7COQ - chains C and F of the 6 polymer chains in the assembly; structure by X-ray diffraction, 3.44 A resolution.

Chain C:
Name: V-type sodium ATPase catalytic subunit A
Source organism: Enterococcus hirae ATCC 9790
Notes: EC 7.2.2.1
UniProtKB: Q08636 (NTPA_ENTHA); numbering as in UniProt (aligned over 1-593)
Sequence (596 residues; numbered -2 to 593; the number before each row is that of its first residue; numbers below 1 keep their minus sign (Ser-2 is residue -2)):
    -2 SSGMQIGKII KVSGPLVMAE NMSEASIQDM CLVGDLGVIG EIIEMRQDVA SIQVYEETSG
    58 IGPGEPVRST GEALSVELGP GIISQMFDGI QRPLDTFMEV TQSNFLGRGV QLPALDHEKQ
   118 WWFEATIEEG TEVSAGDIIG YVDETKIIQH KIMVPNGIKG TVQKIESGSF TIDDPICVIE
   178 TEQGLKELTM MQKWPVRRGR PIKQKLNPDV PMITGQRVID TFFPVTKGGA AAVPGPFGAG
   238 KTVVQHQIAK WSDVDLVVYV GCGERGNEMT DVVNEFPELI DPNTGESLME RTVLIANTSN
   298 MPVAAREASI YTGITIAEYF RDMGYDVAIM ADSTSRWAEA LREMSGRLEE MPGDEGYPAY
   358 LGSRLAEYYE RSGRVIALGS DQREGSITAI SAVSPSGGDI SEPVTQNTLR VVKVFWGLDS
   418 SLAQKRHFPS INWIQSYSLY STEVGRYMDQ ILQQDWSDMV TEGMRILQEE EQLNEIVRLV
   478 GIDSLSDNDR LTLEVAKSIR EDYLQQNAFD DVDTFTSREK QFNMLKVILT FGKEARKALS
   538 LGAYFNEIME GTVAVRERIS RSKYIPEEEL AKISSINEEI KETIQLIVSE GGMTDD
Disordered / not traced: -2 to 0, 585-593
Sequence notes: expression tag (-2 to 0)
Ion coordination: Mg2+: Thr239, Glu261, Glu265 (together with AMP-PNP)
Small-molecule neighbours: AMP-PNP (ANP; phosphoaminophosphonic acid-adenylate ester): Pro233, Phe234, Gly235, Ala236, Gly237, Lys238, Thr239, Val240, Glu261, Arg262, Glu265, Ser391, Phe425, Pro426, Gln503, Asn504, Ala505, Phe506
UniProt features mapped onto this chain:
  - binding site (ATP): Gly232 to Thr239

Chain F:
Name: V-type sodium ATPase subunit B
Source organism: Enterococcus hirae ATCC 9790
UniProtKB: Q08637 (NTPB_ENTHA); residues 1-458 here = UniProt positions 1-458
Sequence (458 residues; row label = number of the first residue in the row):
     1 MIKEYRTIKE VVGPLMAVEK VSGVKYEELI EVRMQNGEIR RGQVLEVQED KAMVQIFEGT
    61 SGINLKNSSV RFLGHPLQLG VSEDMIGRVF DGLGRPKDNG PEILPEKYLD INGEVINPIA
   121 RDYPDEFIQT GISAIDHLNT LVRGQKLPVF GPPGAGKSAL AAQIARQATV LDSSDDFAVV
   181 FAAIGITFEE AEFFMEDFRQ TGAIDRSVMF MNLANDPAIE RIATPRMALT AAEYLAYEKG
   241 MHVLVIMEDM TNYAEALREI SAARREVPGR RGYPGYLYTN LATLFERAGR IRGLKGSVTQ
   301 IPILTMPEDD KTHPIPDLTG YITEGQIILT RELYKSGISP PIDVLPSLSR LKDKGTGAGK
   361 TREDHAATMN QLFAAYAQGK QAKELAVVLG ESALSDIDKI YAKFAERFEN EYVNQGFYTN
   421 RTITETLDLG WELLAMLPRT ELKRIKDDLL DKYLPEGK
Disordered / not traced: 1, 447-458
Sequence notes: engineered mutation Gly151 (Ser in Q08637), Pro152 (Gly in Q08637), Pro153 (Ser in Q08637), Ala155 (Leu in Q08637), Gly156 (Pro in Q08637), Lys157 (His in Q08637), Ser158 (Lys in Q08637), Ala159 (Glu in Q08637), Glu248 (Thr in Q08637), Ser339 (Gln in Q08637)
Small-molecule neighbours: AMP-PNP (ANP; phosphoaminophosphonic acid-adenylate ester): Tyr321, Leu348, Arg350

How chain C and chain F interact:
Contacting residue pairs (81):
  Ile7(C) with Gln48(F); Glu49(F), hydrogen bond (backbone-backbone)
  Lys8(C) with Glu46(F), salt bridge; Val47(F); Gln48(F)
  Val9(C) with Tyr26(F), hydrophobic; Glu46(F); Val47(F), hydrogen bond (backbone-backbone)
  Ser10(C) with Glu46(F)
  Gly11(C) with Tyr26(F)
  Thr55(C) with Tyr26(F)
  Ser56(C) with Glu27(F), hydrogen bond
  Gly57(C) with Lys25(F); Tyr26(F), hydrogen bond (backbone-backbone)
  Ile58(C) with Tyr26(F), hydrogen bond (backbone-backbone)
  Gly59(C) with Val24(F); Lys25(F)
  Pro60(C) with Val24(F); Val47(F); Glu49(F)
  Leu91(C) with Asn117(F); Pro118(F); Ile119(F)
  Asp92(C) with Ile119(F)
  Met95(C) with Ala120(F), hydrophobic
  Asn101(C) with Ile116(F); Asn117(F), hydrogen bond (backbone-backbone); Ala120(F); Ile291(F); Arg292(F)
  Phe102(C) with Glu114(F); Val115(F); Ile116(F), hydrophobic; Ile291(F), hydrophobic
  Leu103(C) with Val115(F), hydrogen bond (backbone-backbone); Asn117(F)
  Gly232(C) with Tyr321(F)
  Phe234(C) with Asp317(F); Gly320(F); Tyr321(F), hydrophobic; Gln326(F)
  Gly235(C) with Arg350(F)
  Gly260(C) with Tyr278(F), hydrogen bond (backbone-side chain)
  Glu261(C) with Tyr278(F)
  Arg262(C) with Glu286(F); Tyr321(F), hydrogen bond (side chain-backbone); Ile322(F), hydrogen bond (side chain-backbone); Thr323(F), hydrogen bond (side chain-backbone); Arg350(F)
  Gly263(C) with Glu286(F), hydrogen bond (backbone-side chain)
  Asn264(C) with Arg121(F); Tyr123(F); Pro124(F); Lys146(F), hydrogen bond; Glu324(F), hydrogen bond
  Thr267(C) with Pro118(F), hydrogen bond (side chain-backbone); Arg121(F)
  Asp268(C) with Tyr123(F)
  Asn271(C) with Arg292(F)
  Thr295(C) with Val115(F)
  Ser296(C) with Tyr278(F), hydrogen bond; Ala282(F)
  Asn297(C) with Val115(F); Ala282(F); Thr283(F); Glu286(F)
  Met298(C) with Pro118(F), hydrophobic
  Arg303(C) with Thr279(F)
  Arg333(C) with Tyr278(F); Tyr321(F)
  Glu336(C) with Tyr278(F)
  Arg339(C) with Gly275(F)
  Glu340(C) with Gly275(F); Tyr276(F)
  Ser391(C) with Tyr321(F)
  Pro392(C) with Tyr321(F)
  Ser393(C) with Arg270(F); Asp317(F)
  Gly394(C) with Asp317(F)
  Gln421(C) with Pro346(F)
  Arg423(C) with Phe373(F)
Other interface residues (no listed pair), chain C (54 interface residues in all): Glu62, Met83, Phe94, Gly104, Pro233, Lys238, Glu265, Glu272, Ala293, Val300, Arg344
Other interface residues (no listed pair), chain F (47 interface residues in all): Gly144, Tyr237, Glu266, Thr312, Leu345, Leu351, Lys354, Asn370

Overview:
54 residues of chain C and 47 residues of chain F are in contact, with 16 hydrogen bonds and 1 salt bridge.
Polar pairs include Lys8(C)-Glu46(F), Ser56(C)-Glu27(F) and Gly260(C)-Tyr278(F). AMP-PNP is bound between
chain C and chain F.
Chain C is V-type sodium ATPase catalytic subunit A and chain F is V-type sodium ATPase subunit B, both from
Enterococcus hirae ATCC 9790; the structure, Hexameric Ring Complex of Engineered V1-ATPase bound to AMP-PNP:
A3(De)3_(ANP)1cat, was determined by X-ray diffraction.
